Entry 8BGG (electron microscopy, 6.04 A resolution (low resolution: residue-level contacts below are approximate; hydrogen-bond / salt-bridge calls are withheld)); this record covers chains C and Y of the 3 polymer chains in the assembly.

[Chain C]
Protein: Spike glycoprotein
From: Severe acute respiratory syndrome coronavirus 2
UniProtKB: P0DTC2 (SPIKE_SARS2); aligned to UniProt positions 1-1204 over residues 4-1207 (the alignment contains insertions or deletions, so no single offset holds)
Chain sequence (1205 residues; each row starts with the number of its first residue):
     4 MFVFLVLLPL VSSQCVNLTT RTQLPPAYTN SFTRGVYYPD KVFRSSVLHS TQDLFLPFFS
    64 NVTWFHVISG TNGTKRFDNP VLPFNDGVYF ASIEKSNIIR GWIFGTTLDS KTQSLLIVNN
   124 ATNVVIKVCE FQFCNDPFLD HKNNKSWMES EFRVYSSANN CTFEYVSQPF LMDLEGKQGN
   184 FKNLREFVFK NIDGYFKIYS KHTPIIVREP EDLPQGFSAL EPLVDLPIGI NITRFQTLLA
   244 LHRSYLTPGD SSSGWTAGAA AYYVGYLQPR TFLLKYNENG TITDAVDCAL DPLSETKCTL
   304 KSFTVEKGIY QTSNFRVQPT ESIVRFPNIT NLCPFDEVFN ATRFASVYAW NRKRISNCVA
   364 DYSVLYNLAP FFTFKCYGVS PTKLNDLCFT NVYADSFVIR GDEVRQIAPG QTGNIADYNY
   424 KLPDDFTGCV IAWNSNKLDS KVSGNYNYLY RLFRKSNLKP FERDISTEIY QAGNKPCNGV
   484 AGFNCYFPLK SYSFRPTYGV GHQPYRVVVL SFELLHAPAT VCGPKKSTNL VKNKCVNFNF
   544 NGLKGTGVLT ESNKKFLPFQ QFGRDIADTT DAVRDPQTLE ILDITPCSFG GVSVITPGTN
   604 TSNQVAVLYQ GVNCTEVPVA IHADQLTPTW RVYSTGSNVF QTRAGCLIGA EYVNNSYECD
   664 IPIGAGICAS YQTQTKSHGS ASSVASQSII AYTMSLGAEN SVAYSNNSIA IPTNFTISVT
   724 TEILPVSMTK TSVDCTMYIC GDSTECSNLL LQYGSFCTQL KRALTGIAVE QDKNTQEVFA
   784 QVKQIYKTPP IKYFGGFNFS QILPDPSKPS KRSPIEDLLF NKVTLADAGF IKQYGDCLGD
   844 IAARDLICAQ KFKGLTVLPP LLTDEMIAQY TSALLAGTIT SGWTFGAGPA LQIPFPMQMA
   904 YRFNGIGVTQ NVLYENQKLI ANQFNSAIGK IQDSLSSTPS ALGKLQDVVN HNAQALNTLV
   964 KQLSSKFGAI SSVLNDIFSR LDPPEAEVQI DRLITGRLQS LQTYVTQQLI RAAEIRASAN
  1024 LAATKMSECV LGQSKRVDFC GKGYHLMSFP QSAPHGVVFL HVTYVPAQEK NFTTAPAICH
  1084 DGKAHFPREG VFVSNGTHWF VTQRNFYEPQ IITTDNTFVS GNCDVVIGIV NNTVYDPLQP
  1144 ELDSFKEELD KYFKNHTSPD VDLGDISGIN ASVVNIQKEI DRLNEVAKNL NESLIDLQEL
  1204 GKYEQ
Disordered / not traced: 4-333, 530-1208
Disulfides: Cys336-Cys361, Cys379-Cys432, Cys391-Cys525, Cys480-Cys488
Covalent attachments: N-acetylglucosamine (NAG) linked to Asn343
Sequence notes: conflict Val70 (Ala67 in P0DTC2), Ile96 (Thr95 in P0DTC2), Asp143 (Tyr145 in P0DTC2), 39 further conflict positions vs the reference (P0DTC2) not listed; insertion (209-210); expression tag (1208)
UniProt features mapped onto this chain:
  - glycosylation (N-linked (GlcNAc...) asparagine): Asn20 (complex), Asn64 (hybrid), Asn334 (complex), Asn606 (hybrid)
What the authors report for this chain:
  - post-translational modification sites: Asn122

[Chain Y]
Protein: Nanobody W25
From: Vicugna pacos
Notes: antibody fragment or engineered binder
Chain sequence (167 residues; numbered -19 to 147; the number before each row is that of its first residue; numbers below 1 keep their minus sign (Met-19 is residue -19)):
   -19 MKYLLPTAAA GLLLLAAQPA MAQVQLVESG GGLVQPGESL RLSCAASGSI FGIYAVHWFR
    41 MAPGKEREFT AGFGSHGSTN YAASVKGRFT MSRDNAKNTT YLQMNSLKPA DTAVYYCHAL
   101 IKNELGFLDY WGPGTQVTVS SAAAHHHHHH GAAEQKLISE EDLNGAA
Disordered / not traced: -19 to 2, 55-56, 121-147
Disulfides: Cys24-Cys97

[Interface between chain C and chain Y]
Pairs across the interface (17):
  Ala348(C) - Asp109(Y)
  Ser349(C) - Asp109(Y)
  Tyr351(C) - His98(Y)
  Ala352(C) - Leu100(Y)
  Asn354(C) - Leu105(Y)
  Tyr449(C) - Trp111(Y)
  Asn450(C) - Asp109(Y)
  Asn450(C) - Trp111(Y)
  Leu452(C) - His98(Y)
  Leu452(C) - Trp111(Y)
  Thr470(C) - Gly54(Y)
  Glu471(C) - Gly54(Y)
  Ile472(C) - Asn60(Y)
  Gly482(C) - Lys66(Y)
  Val483(C) - Ala63(Y)
  Val483(C) - Lys66(Y)
  Phe490(C) - His37(Y)
Other interface residues (no listed pair), chain C (15 interface residues in all): Ser494
Other interface residues (no listed pair), chain Y (16 interface residues in all): Arg47, Phe49, Phe53, Ala62, Ser64, Gly106

[Summary]
The interface between chain C and chain Y involves 15 residues on one side and 16 on the other.
N-acetylglucosamine is covalently linked to Asn343(C). The paper reports a modification site at Asn122(C).
Chain C is Spike glycoprotein (Severe acute respiratory syndrome coronavirus 2) and chain Y is Nanobody W25
(Vicugna pacos); the structure, Cryo-EM structure of SARS-CoV-2 spike (Omicron BA.1 variant) in complex with
nanobody W25 (map 5, focus ..., was determined by electron microscopy together with 8BEV from the same study.
